Entry 6MUR (electron microscopy, 3.10 A resolution); this record covers chains C and G of the 8 polymer chains in the assembly.

== Chain C ==
Molecule: Uncharacterized protein Csm3
Source organism: Thermococcus onnurineus
UniProt: B6YWC0 (B6YWC0_THEON); residues 1-290 here = UniProt positions 1-290
Amino-acid sequence (291 residues; row label = number of the first residue in the row; numbering starts at 0):
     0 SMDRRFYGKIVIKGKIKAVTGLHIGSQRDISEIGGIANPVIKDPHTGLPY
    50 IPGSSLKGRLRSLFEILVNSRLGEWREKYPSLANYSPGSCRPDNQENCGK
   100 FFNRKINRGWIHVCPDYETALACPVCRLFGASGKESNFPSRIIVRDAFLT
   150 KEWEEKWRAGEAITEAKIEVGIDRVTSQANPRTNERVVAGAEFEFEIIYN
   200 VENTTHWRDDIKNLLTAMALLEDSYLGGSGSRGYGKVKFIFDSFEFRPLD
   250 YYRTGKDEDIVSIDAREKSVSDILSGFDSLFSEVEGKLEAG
Unresolved in the structure: 0-3, 28-33, 288-290
Sequence notes: expression tag (0); engineered mutation Ala36 (Asp in B6YWC0)
Metal / ion sites: Zn2+: His111, Cys113, Cys122, Cys125
From the paper describing this entry:
  - binding site for the 38-nt RNA strand (chain G): Ser53, Lys56, Arg58, Arg60, Ile167, Ile171, Arg173, Arg181, Gly226, Gly227, Arg231
  - mutagenesis - K56A/R60A: decreased catalytic activity with the 40-nt RNA strand
  - mutagenesis - H22A, K41A, R181A, G226A/G227A: unchanged catalytic activity with the 40-nt RNA strand
  - mutagenesis - D36A: abolished catalytic activity with the 40-nt RNA strand

== Chain G ==
Molecule: 38-nt RNA strand
Sequence (38 nucleotides; row label = number of the first residue in the row):
     1 GUGGAAAGGCGGGCAGAGGCGGUUUGCGUAUUGGGCGC
Unresolved in the structure: 28-38

== Interface between chain C and chain G ==
Contacting residue pairs - 51 pairs, chain C then chain G:
  Ile23(C) - C10(G)  phosphate contact
  Gly24(C) - G9(G)  hydrogen bond to the sugar
  Gly24(C) - C10(G)  phosphate contact
  Ser25(C) - G9(G)  base contact
  Ser53(C) - G8(G)  sugar contact
  Ser53(C) - G9(G)  hydrogen bond to the phosphate
  Ser54(C) - G8(G)  phosphate contact
  Ser54(C) - G9(G)  phosphate contact
  Lys56(C) - A7(G)  salt bridge to the phosphate
  Gly57(C) - G8(G)  base contact
  Arg58(C) - G8(G)  hydrogen bond to the base
  Arg60(C) - A6(G)  hydrogen bond to the phosphate
  Arg60(C) - A7(G)  salt bridge to the phosphate
  Ser61(C) - G8(G)  hydrogen bond to the base
  Ile110(C) - A7(G)  sugar contact
  Val112(C) - A6(G)  sugar contact
  Phe128(C) - A6(G)  sugar contact
  Phe128(C) - A7(G)  phosphate contact
  Gly129(C) - A6(G)  sugar contact
  Ala130(C) - A5(G)  hydrogen bond to the sugar
  Ala130(C) - A6(G)  sugar contact
  Ser131(C) - A5(G)  hydrogen bond to the base
  Ser131(C) - A6(G)  sugar contact
  Asn136(C) - G4(G)  base contact
  Asn136(C) - A5(G)  hydrogen bond to the base
  Phe137(C) - A5(G)  sugar contact
  Pro138(C) - A5(G)  phosphate contact
  Ser139(C) - A6(G)  hydrogen bond to the phosphate
  Ile167(C) - A15(G)  base contact
  Glu168(C) - A15(G)  phosphate contact
  Val169(C) - G13(G)  hydrogen bond to the sugar
  Val169(C) - C14(G)  sugar contact
  Val169(C) - A15(G)  hydrogen bond to the phosphate
  Gly170(C) - G13(G)  sugar contact
  Ile171(C) - C14(G)  base contact
  Ile171(C) - G16(G)  sugar contact
  Arg173(C) - C14(G)  salt bridge to the phosphate
  Ser176(C) - A17(G)  hydrogen bond to the sugar
  Ala178(C) - G16(G)  base contact
  Pro180(C) - A15(G)  base contact
  Arg181(C) - G13(G)  hydrogen bond to the sugar
  Tyr224(C) - G8(G)  base contact
  Tyr224(C) - G11(G)  hydrogen bond to the phosphate
  Gly226(C) - G8(G)  base contact
  Gly226(C) - C10(G)  phosphate contact
  Gly227(C) - C10(G)  hydrogen bond to the phosphate
  Gly227(C) - G11(G)  phosphate contact
  Ser228(C) - G11(G)  phosphate contact
  Ser230(C) - G12(G)  phosphate contact
  Arg231(C) - G12(G)  salt bridge to the phosphate
  Arg231(C) - G13(G)  salt bridge to the phosphate
Other interface residues (no listed pair), chain C (41 interface residues in all): His22, Gln26, Pro51, Ile105, Lys166

== Summary ==
41 residues of chain C face 14 of chain G across their interface; the contacts include 15 hydrogen bonds and 5
salt bridges. Polar pairs include Arg58(C)-G8(G), Ser61(C)-G8(G) and Ser131(C)-A5(G). From the paper: a
binding site for the 38-nt RNA strand (chain G) at Ser53(C), Lys56(C) and Arg58(C) among others; K56A/R60A of
chain C reduce catalytic activity with the 40-nt RNA strand; 6 substitutions were tested in all.
Here chain C is Uncharacterized protein Csm3 (Thermococcus onnurineus) and chain G is a 38-nt RNA strand.
Entry 6MUR (Cryo-EM structure of Csm-crRNA-target RNA ternary complex in type III-A CRISPR-Cas system) was
determined by electron microscopy (same publication as 6MUA, 6MUU, 6MUS and 6MUT).
